Entry 7UIY (electron microscopy, 3.22 A resolution); this record covers chains A and F of the 14 polymer chains in the assembly.

# Chain A (and F)
Molecule: ATP-dependent Clp protease ATP-binding subunit ClpA
From: Escherichia coli
Notes: chain F of this document is another copy of the same molecule, construct and numbering; everything in this record applies to it too
UniProt: A0A836NDF2 (A0A836NDF2_ECOLX); residues 1-758 here = UniProt positions 1-758
Amino-acid sequence (758 residues; row label = number of the first residue in the row):
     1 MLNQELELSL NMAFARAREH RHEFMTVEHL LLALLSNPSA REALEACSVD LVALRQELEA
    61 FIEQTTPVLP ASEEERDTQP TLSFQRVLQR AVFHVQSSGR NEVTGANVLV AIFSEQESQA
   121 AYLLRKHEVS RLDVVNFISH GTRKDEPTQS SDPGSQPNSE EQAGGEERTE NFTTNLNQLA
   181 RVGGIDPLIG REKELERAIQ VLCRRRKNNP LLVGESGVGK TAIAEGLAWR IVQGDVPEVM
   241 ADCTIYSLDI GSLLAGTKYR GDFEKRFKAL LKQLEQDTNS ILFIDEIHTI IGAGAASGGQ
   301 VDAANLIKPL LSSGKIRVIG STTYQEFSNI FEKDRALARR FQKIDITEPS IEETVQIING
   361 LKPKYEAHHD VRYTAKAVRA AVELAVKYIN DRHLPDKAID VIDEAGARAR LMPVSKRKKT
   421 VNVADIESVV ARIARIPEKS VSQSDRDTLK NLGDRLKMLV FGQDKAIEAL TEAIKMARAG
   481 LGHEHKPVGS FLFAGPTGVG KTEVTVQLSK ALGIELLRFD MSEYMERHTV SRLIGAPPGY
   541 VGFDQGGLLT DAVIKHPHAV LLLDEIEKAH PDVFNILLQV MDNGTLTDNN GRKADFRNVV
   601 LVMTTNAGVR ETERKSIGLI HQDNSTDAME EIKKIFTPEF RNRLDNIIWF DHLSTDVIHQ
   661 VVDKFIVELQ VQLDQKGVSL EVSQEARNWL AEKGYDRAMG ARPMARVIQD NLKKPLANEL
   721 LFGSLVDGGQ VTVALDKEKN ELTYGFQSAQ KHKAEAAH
Disordered / not traced: 1-171, 749-758 (chain F: 1-169, 297-300, 749-758)
Sequence notes: conflict Thr-169 (Met in A0A836NDF2)
Metal / ion sites: Mg2+: Thr-502 (together with ATP-gamma-S)
Ligand contacts:
  - ADP (adenosine-5'-diphosphate): Asp-186, Pro-187, Leu-188, Ile-189, Glu-215, Ser-216, Gly-217, Gly-219, Lys-220, Thr-221, Ala-222, Glu-286, Ile-357, Leu-361, Asp-396, Ile-399
  - ATP-gamma-S (AGS; phosphothiophosphoric acid-adenylate ester), molecule 1: Arg-206, Arg-335, Ala-336, Arg-339
  - ATP-gamma-S (AGS), molecule 2: Leu-459, Val-460, Phe-461, Pro-496, Thr-497, Gly-498, Val-499, Gly-500, Lys-501, Thr-502, Glu-503, Asn-606, Leu-653, Val-661, Lys-664, Phe-665, Ala-701, Arg-702

# Chain A / chain F interface
Residue-residue contacts - 70 pairs, chain A then chain F:
  Arg-197(A) with Glu-404(F), salt bridge; Arg-432(F)
  Ile-199(A) with Leu-411(F)
  Gln-200(A) with Ala-407(F); Arg-408(F); Arg-432(F), hydrogen bond
  Cys-203(A) with His-368(F); Ala-407(F), hydrophobic; Arg-410(F), hydrogen bond; Leu-411(F), hydrophobic
  Arg-204(A) with Asp-400(F), salt bridge; Asp-403(F), salt bridge; Glu-404(F); Ala-407(F)
  Arg-205(A) with Lys-364(F); Tyr-365(F); His-368(F); Asp-403(F), hydrogen bond (backbone-side chain)
  Arg-206(A) with Gly-184(F); Asp-403(F), hydrogen bond (backbone-side chain)
  Lys-207(A) with Asp-396(F), salt bridge; Asp-400(F), salt bridge
  Pro-237(A) with Leu-411(F)
  Glu-238(A) with Arg-417(F), salt bridge
  Val-239(A) with Arg-410(F); Leu-411(F), hydrophobic
  Met-240(A) with Leu-411(F), hydrophobic
  Gly-292(A) with Ala-255(F)
  Gly-298(A) with Arg-266(F)
  Gly-299(A) with Asn-171(F); Phe-172(F); Arg-266(F)
  Gln-300(A) with Asn-171(F), hydrogen bond (backbone-side chain)
  Asp-302(A) with Ser-252(F); Ala-255(F)
  Asn-305(A) with Gly-251(F); Ser-252(F), hydrogen bond
  Glu-332(A) with Ala-296(F)
  Lys-333(A) with Val-301(F), hydrogen bond (side chain-backbone)
  Asp-334(A) with Gly-251(F)
  Arg-335(A) with Glu-286(F)
  Arg-339(A) with Thr-221(F)
  Asp-445(A) with Leu-721(F)
  Arg-446(A) with Leu-721(F), hydrogen bond (side chain-backbone); Phe-722(F)
  Leu-449(A) with Leu-721(F), hydrophobic
  Lys-450(A) with Phe-722(F)
  Glu-472(A) with Lys-714(F)
  Lys-475(A) with Asn-718(F), hydrogen bond
  Met-476(A) with Lys-713(F); Lys-714(F); Ala-717(F), hydrophobic
  Ala-479(A) with Ala-717(F); Leu-720(F)
  Gly-480(A) with Gln-672(F)
  Leu-481(A) with Lys-713(F), hydrogen bond (backbone-side chain); Ala-717(F), hydrophobic; Leu-720(F), hydrophobic
  Gly-482(A) with Gln-672(F); Lys-713(F)
  Arg-527(A) with Pro-538(F); Gly-539(F), hydrogen bond (side chain-backbone); Tyr-540(F)
  Tyr-540(A) with Ala-295(F), hydrogen bond (side chain-backbone); Ala-296(F), hydrophobic
  Pro-638(A) with Asp-520(F); Ser-522(F); Glu-523(F)
  Asp-645(A) with Arg-706(F), hydrogen bond (backbone-side chain)
  Asn-646(A) with Arg-706(F), hydrogen bond
Also at the interface, not in a pair above, chain A (41 interface residues in all): Ile-291, His-570
Also at the interface, not in a pair above, chain F (49 interface residues in all): Asp-186, Leu-254, Asp-285, Ile-399, Val-414, Arg-532, Lys-676, Gln-709, Leu-716

# Overview
Chain A and chain F form an interface of 41 and 49 residues respectively; the contacts include 14 hydrogen
bonds and 6 salt bridges. Among the polar pairs are Arg-197(A)/Glu-404(F), Arg-204(A)/Asp-400(F) and
Arg-204(A)/Asp-403(F). Bound to chain A: ADP and ATP-gamma-S.
Both chains are ATP-dependent Clp protease ATP-binding subunit ClpA (Escherichia coli). Entry 7UIY (ClpAP
complex bound to ClpS N-terminal extension, class IIIa) was determined by electron microscopy together with
7UIV, 7UIW, 7UIX, 7UIZ and 7UJ0 from the same study.
